4MDJ - chains A and B of the 3 polymer chains in the assembly; structure by X-ray diffraction, 1.70 A resolution.

== Chain A ==
Molecule: HLA class II histocompatibility antigen, DR alpha chain
Organism: Homo sapiens
Notes: fragment: Extracellular Domain
UniProt: P01903 (DRA_HUMAN); residues 1-181 here correspond to UniProt positions 26-206 (UniProt number = residue number + 25)
Amino-acid sequence (189 residues; each row starts with the number of its first residue):
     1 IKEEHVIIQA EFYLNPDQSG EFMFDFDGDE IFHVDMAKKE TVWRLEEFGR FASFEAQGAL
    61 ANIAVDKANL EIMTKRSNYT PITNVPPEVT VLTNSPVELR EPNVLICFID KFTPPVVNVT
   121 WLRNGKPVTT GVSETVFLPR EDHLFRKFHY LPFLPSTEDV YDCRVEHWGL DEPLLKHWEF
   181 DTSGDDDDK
Unresolved in the structure: 1-2, 182-189
Construct notes: expression tag (182-189)
Disulfides: Cys107-Cys163
Glycans and other covalent adducts: N-acetylglucosamine (NAG) linked to Asn78, Asn118
Swiss-Prot annotation at these positions:
  - region: Glu179 to Asp181 (Connecting peptide)
  - site: Gln9 (Self- and pathogen-derived peptide antigen), Gly49 (Self-peptide antigen), Phe51 (Self- and pathogen-derived peptide antigen), Ala52 (Self-peptide antigen), Ser53 (Self- and pathogen-derived peptide antigen), Glu55 (Pathogen-derived peptide antigen), Asn62 (Self- and pathogen-derived peptide antigen), Asn69 (Pathogen-derived peptide antigen), Arg76 (Self- and pathogen-derived peptide antigen)
  - glycosylation (N-linked (GlcNAc...) asparagine): Asn78, Asn118

== Chain B ==
Molecule: HLA class II histocompatibility antigen, DRB1-4 beta chain
Organism: Homo sapiens
Notes: fragment: Extracellular Domain
UniProt: P13760 (2B14_HUMAN); residues 1-190 here correspond to UniProt positions 30-219 (UniProt number = residue number + 29)
Amino-acid sequence (200 residues; numbered -1 to 198; the number before each row is that of its first residue; numbers below 1 keep their minus sign (Gly-1 is residue -1)):
    -1 GSGDTRPRFL EQVKHECHFF NGTERVRFLD RYFYHQEEYV RFDSDVGEYR AVTELGRPDA
    59 EYWNSQKDIL EDERAAVDTY CRHNYGVVES FTVQRRVYPE VTVYPAKTQP LQHHNLLVCS
   119 VNGFYPGSIE VRWFRNGQEE KTGVVSTGLI QNGDWTFQTL VMLETVPRSG EVYTCQVEHP
   179 SLTSPLTVEW RATGGDDDDK
Unresolved in the structure: -1 to 1, 193-198
Construct notes: expression tag (-1 to 0, 191-198); variant Ile67 (Leu96 in P13760), Asp70 (Gln99 in P13760), Glu71 (Lys100 in P13760), Val86 (Gly115 in P13760)
Disulfides: Cys15-Cys79, Cys117-Cys173
Glycans and other covalent adducts: N-acetylglucosamine (NAG) linked to Asn19
From the paper describing this entry:
  - conformationally variable residues (side-chain flip): Asp70
  - specificity-determining residues: Glu71

== Interface between chain A and chain B ==
Pairs across the interface (121):
  Glu3(A) with His16(B), salt bridge; Phe17(B); Phe18(B)
  Glu4(A) with Phe17(B), hydrogen bond (backbone-backbone); Phe18(B); Asn19(B), hydrogen bond (side chain-backbone); Gly20(B), hydrogen bond (side chain-backbone)
  His5(A) with Cys15(B); His16(B); Phe17(B), hydrogen bond (backbone-backbone); Val91(B)
  Val6(A) with Cys15(B); His16(B)
  Ile7(A) with His13(B); Glu14(B); Cys15(B), hydrogen bond (backbone-backbone); Phe17(B), hydrophobic; Val86(B), hydrophobic
  Ile8(A) with Lys12(B); His13(B); Glu14(B)
  Gln9(A) with Val11(B); Lys12(B); His13(B), hydrogen bond (backbone-backbone); Tyr78(B), hydrogen bond
  Ala10(A) with Val11(B)
  Glu11(A) with Gln10(B); Val11(B), hydrogen bond (backbone-backbone); His13(B), salt bridge
  Phe12(A) with Leu8(B), hydrophobic; Glu9(B)
  Tyr13(A) with Phe7(B); Leu8(B); Glu9(B), hydrogen bond (backbone-backbone)
  Leu14(A) with Arg6(B); Phe7(B)
  Asn15(A) with Arg6(B); Phe7(B), hydrogen bond (backbone-backbone)
  Pro16(A) with Arg4(B); Pro5(B); Arg6(B)
  Asp17(A) with Arg6(B), salt bridge
  Phe24(A) with Tyr78(B); Asn82(B)
  Phe26(A) with Thr90(B); Val91(B); Tyr123(B); Trp153(B), hydrophobic
  Asp27(A) with Gln149(B)
  Gly28(A) with Gln149(B), hydrogen bond (backbone-side chain)
  Asp29(A) with Tyr123(B); Gln149(B), hydrogen bond; Trp153(B), hydrogen bond (side chain-backbone)
  Glu30(A) with Trp153(B), hydrogen bond (backbone-side chain)
  Arg44(A) with Gly151(B), hydrogen bond (side chain-backbone); Asp152(B); Trp153(B)
  Leu45(A) with Arg93(B); Trp153(B), hydrophobic
  Phe48(A) with Phe89(B), hydrophobic; Trp153(B)
  Phe51(A) with Phe89(B), hydrophobic
  Ala52(A) with Val85(B), hydrophobic
  Asp66(A) with Glu9(B); Val11(B)
  Leu70(A) with Phe7(B); Leu8(B); Glu9(B); Tyr32(B), hydrophobic
  Met73(A) with Glu9(B); Tyr32(B), hydrophobic; Tyr37(B); Leu53(B), hydrophobic
  Thr74(A) with Phe7(B); Tyr32(B)
  Arg76(A) with Leu53(B), hydrogen bond (side chain-backbone); Pro56(B); Asp57(B), salt bridge
  Ser77(A) with Tyr32(B), hydrogen bond
  Tyr79(A) with Phe7(B)
  Thr80(A) with Phe7(B); Tyr32(B), hydrogen bond (backbone-side chain); His33(B), hydrogen bond (backbone-side chain)
  Pro81(A) with Pro5(B), hydrophobic; Arg6(B); Phe7(B), hydrophobic; His33(B)
  Ile82(A) with Arg6(B), hydrogen bond (backbone-backbone); Leu8(B), hydrophobic; His33(B), hydrogen bond (backbone-side chain); Gln34(B)
  Leu92(A) with Ile148(B), hydrophobic; Gln156(B)
  Thr93(A) with Gln156(B), hydrogen bond (backbone-side chain)
  Asn94(A) with Asn120(B), hydrogen bond (backbone-side chain); Gln156(B)
  Ser95(A) with Asn120(B)
  Pro96(A) with Ser118(B); Asn120(B)
  Ile106(A) with Asn150(B)
  Thr113(A) with Leu8(B); Gln34(B)
  Pro139(A) with Lys12(B)
  Arg140(A) with Lys12(B), hydrogen bond (backbone-side chain)
  Asp142(A) with Gln34(B)
  His143(A) with Gln10(B), hydrogen bond (backbone-side chain); Lys12(B), hydrogen bond; Arg29(B); Phe31(B); Gln34(B)
  Leu144(A) with Gln34(B)
  Phe145(A) with Leu8(B), hydrophobic; Gln10(B)
  Phe148(A) with Gln149(B); Asn150(B); Gly151(B)
  Tyr150(A) with Asn150(B), hydrogen bond (side chain-backbone); Gly151(B); Asp152(B)
  Trp168(A) with Asp2(B); Arg6(B)
Other interface residues (no listed pair), chain A (61 interface residues in all): Ile31, Glu47, Asn62, Asn69, Val85, Pro114, Pro115, Thr135, Arg146
Other interface residues (no listed pair), chain B (49 interface residues in all): Gly54, Tyr83, Thr100, Phe155

== Summary ==
61 residues of chain A face 49 of chain B across their interface; the contacts include 27 hydrogen bonds and 4
salt bridges. Polar contacts include Glu3(A)-His16(B), Glu11(A)-His13(B) and Asp17(A)-Arg6(B). Covalently
linked N-acetylglucosamine: at Asn78(A) and Asn118(A). Covalently linked N-acetylglucosamine: at Asn19(B).
From the paper: the specificity determinant Glu71(B); conformational variability at Asp70(B).
Chain A is HLA class II histocompatibility antigen, DR alpha chain and chain B is HLA class II
histocompatibility antigen, DRB1-4 beta chain, both from Homo sapiens; the structure, Immune Receptor, was
determined by X-ray diffraction, deposited together with 4MCY, 4MCZ, 4MD0, 4MD4, 4MD5 and 4MDI.
